PDB entry 1MG2 | X-ray diffraction, 2.25 A resolution | chains B and C of the 8 polymer chains in the assembly

Chain B:
Protein: Methylamine dehydrogenase, light chain
Organism: Paracoccus denitrificans
Notes: EC 1.4.99.3
UniProtKB: P22619 (DHML_PARDE); residues 1-131 here correspond to UniProt positions 58-188 (UniProt number = residue number + 57)
Sequence (131 residues; row label = number of the first residue in the row):
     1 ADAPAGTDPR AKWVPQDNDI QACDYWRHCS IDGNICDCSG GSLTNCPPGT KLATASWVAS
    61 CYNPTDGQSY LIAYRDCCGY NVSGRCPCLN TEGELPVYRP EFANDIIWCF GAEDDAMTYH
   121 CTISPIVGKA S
Unresolved in the structure: 1-6
Construct notes: modified residue (57)
Modified residues: Trp57 (2-amino-3-(6,7-dioxo-6,7-dihydro-1H-indol-3-yl)-propionic acid; TRQ)
Swiss-Prot annotation at these positions:
  - modified residue: Trp57 (Tryptophylquinone)
  - cross-link: Trp57 to Trp108 (Tryptophan tryptophylquinone (Trp-Trp))
Disulfide bonds: Cys23-Cys88, Cys29-Cys61, Cys36-Cys121, Cys38-Cys86, Cys46-Cys77, Cys78-Cys109
Glycans and other covalent adducts: covalent link Trp57-Trp108

Chain C:
Protein: Amicyanin
Organism: Paracoccus denitrificans
UniProtKB: P22364 (AMCY_PARDE); residues 1-105 here correspond to UniProt positions 27-131 (UniProt number = residue number + 26)
Sequence (105 residues; each row starts with the number of its first residue):
     1 DKATIPSESP FAAAEVADGA IVVDIAKMKY ETPELHVKVG DTVTWINREA MPHNVHFVAG
    61 VLGEAALKGP MMKKEQAYSL TFTEAGTYDY HCTPHPFMRG KVVVE
Swiss-Prot annotation at these positions:
  - binding site (Cu cation): His53, Cys92, His95, Met98
Metal / ion sites: Cu ion: His53, Cys92, His95

How chain B and chain C interact:
Pairs across the interface (16):
  Thr54(B) - Met71(C)
  Ala55(B) - Met71(C)
  Ala55(B) - Pro94(C)  hydrophobic
  Val58(B) - Met51(C)  hydrophobic
  Leu71(B) - Ala50(C)
  Leu71(B) - Met51(C)
  Pro100(B) - Phe97(C)  hydrophobic
  Glu101(B) - Met28(C)
  Glu101(B) - Met51(C)
  Glu101(B) - His95(C)
  Glu101(B) - Phe97(C)
  Phe102(B) - Met51(C)  hydrophobic
  Trp108(B) - Pro94(C)  hydrophobic
  Phe110(B) - Thr93(C)
  Val127(B) - Ala50(C)
  Lys129(B) - Ala50(C)
Interface residues without a listed pair, chain B (14 interface residues in all): Ser56, Asp115, Gly128
Interface residues without a listed pair, chain C (11 interface residues in all): Pro52, Lys68, Lys73

Summary:
14 residues of chain B and 11 residues of chain C are in contact. His53(C), Cys92(C) and His95(C) form the Cu
ion site. UniProt lists 4 Cu cation-binding residues on chain C.
Here chain B is Methylamine dehydrogenase, light chain and chain C is Amicyanin, both from Paracoccus
denitrificans. Entry 1MG2 (Mutation of alpha PHE55 of methylamine dehydrogenase alters the reorganization
energy and electronic coupling for its ...) was determined by X-ray diffraction, deposited together with 1MG3.
